Entry 5ECM (X-ray diffraction, 1.60 A resolution); this record covers chains B and C of the 3 polymer chains in the assembly.

[Chain B (and C)]
Molecule: Glutathione S-transferase U20
Organism: Arabidopsis thaliana
Notes: EC 2.5.1.18; chain C of this document is another copy of the same molecule, construct and numbering; everything in this record applies to it too
UniProtKB: Q8L7C9 (GSTUK_ARATH); residues 1-217 here = UniProt positions 1-217
Amino-acid sequence (223 residues; each row starts with the number of its first residue; numbers below 1 keep their minus sign (His-5 is residue -5)):
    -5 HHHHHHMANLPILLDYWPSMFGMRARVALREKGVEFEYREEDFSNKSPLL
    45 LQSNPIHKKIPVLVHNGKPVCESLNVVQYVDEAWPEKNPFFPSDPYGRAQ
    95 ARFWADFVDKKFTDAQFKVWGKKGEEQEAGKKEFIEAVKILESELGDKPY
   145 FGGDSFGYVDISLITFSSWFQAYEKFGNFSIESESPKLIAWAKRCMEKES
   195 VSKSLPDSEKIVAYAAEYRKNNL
Disordered / not traced: -5 to 3
Construct notes: expression tag (-5 to 0)
Ligand contacts: glutathione (GSH): Phe15, Arg18, Phe37, Lys53, Ile54, Pro55, Glu66, Ser67, Asp103
UniProt features mapped onto this chain:
  - binding site (glutathione): Ser13, Ile54, Ser67

[How chain B and chain C interact]
Residue-residue contacts - 35 pairs, chain B then chain C:
  Asn48(B) - Phe97(C)
  His51(B) - Phe97(C)
  Lys62(B) - Tyr90(C)
  Cys65(B) - Phe97(C)  hydrophobic
  Glu66(B) - Phe97(C)
  Glu66(B) - Asp100(C)
  Asn69(B) - Ala93(C)  hydrogen bond (side chain-backbone)
  Asn69(B) - Arg96(C)  hydrogen bond
  Asn69(B) - Phe97(C)
  Gln72(B) - Arg96(C)  hydrogen bond
  Tyr73(B) - Ala93(C)  hydrogen bond (side chain-backbone)
  Tyr73(B) - Arg96(C)
  Glu76(B) - Pro89(C)
  Glu76(B) - Arg92(C)  salt bridge
  Glu76(B) - Arg96(C)  salt bridge
  Pro89(B) - Glu76(C)
  Pro89(B) - Ala77(C)
  Tyr90(B) - Lys62(C)
  Tyr90(B) - Pro63(C)
  Tyr90(B) - Tyr73(C)  hydrophobic
  Arg92(B) - Glu76(C)  salt bridge
  Ala93(B) - Val64(C)  hydrophobic
  Ala93(B) - Asn69(C)  hydrogen bond (backbone-side chain)
  Ala93(B) - Tyr73(C)  hydrophobic
  Arg96(B) - Asn69(C)
  Arg96(B) - Gln72(C)
  Arg96(B) - Tyr73(C)
  Arg96(B) - Glu76(C)  salt bridge
  Phe97(B) - Cys65(C)  hydrophobic
  Phe97(B) - Glu66(C)
  Phe97(B) - Asn69(C)  hydrogen bond (backbone-side chain)
  Asp100(B) - Glu66(C)
  Phe101(B) - His51(C)
  Phe101(B) - Glu66(C)
  Ile134(B) - Ile50(C)  hydrophobic
Other interface residues (no listed pair), chain B (19 interface residues in all): Pro63
Other interface residues (no listed pair), chain C (21 interface residues in all): Asn48, Gln94

[Summary]
19 residues of chain B and 21 residues of chain C are in contact, with 6 hydrogen bonds and 4 salt bridges.
Among the polar pairs are Glu76(B)-Arg92(C), Glu76(B)-Arg96(C) and Asn69(B)-Ala93(C). Chain B binds
glutathione. From UniProt: 3 glutathione-binding residues on chain B.
Both chains are Glutathione S-transferase U20 (Arabidopsis thaliana). Entry 5ECM (Crystal Structure of
FIN219-FIP1 complex with JA and Leu) was determined by X-ray diffraction together with 5ECH, 5ECI, 5ECK, 5ECL,
5ECN, 5ECO and 4 further entries from the same study.
